PDB entry 6RAY | electron microscopy, 4.28 A resolution (low resolution: residue-level contacts below are approximate; hydrogen-bond / salt-bridge calls are withheld) | chains 4 and X of the 12 polymer chains in the assembly

Chain 4:
Protein: DNA replication licensing factor MCM4
Source organism: Drosophila melanogaster
Notes: EC 3.6.4.12
Reference sequence: Q26454 (MCM4_DROME); numbering as in UniProt (aligned over 1-866)
Chain sequence (866 residues; row label = number of the first residue in the row):
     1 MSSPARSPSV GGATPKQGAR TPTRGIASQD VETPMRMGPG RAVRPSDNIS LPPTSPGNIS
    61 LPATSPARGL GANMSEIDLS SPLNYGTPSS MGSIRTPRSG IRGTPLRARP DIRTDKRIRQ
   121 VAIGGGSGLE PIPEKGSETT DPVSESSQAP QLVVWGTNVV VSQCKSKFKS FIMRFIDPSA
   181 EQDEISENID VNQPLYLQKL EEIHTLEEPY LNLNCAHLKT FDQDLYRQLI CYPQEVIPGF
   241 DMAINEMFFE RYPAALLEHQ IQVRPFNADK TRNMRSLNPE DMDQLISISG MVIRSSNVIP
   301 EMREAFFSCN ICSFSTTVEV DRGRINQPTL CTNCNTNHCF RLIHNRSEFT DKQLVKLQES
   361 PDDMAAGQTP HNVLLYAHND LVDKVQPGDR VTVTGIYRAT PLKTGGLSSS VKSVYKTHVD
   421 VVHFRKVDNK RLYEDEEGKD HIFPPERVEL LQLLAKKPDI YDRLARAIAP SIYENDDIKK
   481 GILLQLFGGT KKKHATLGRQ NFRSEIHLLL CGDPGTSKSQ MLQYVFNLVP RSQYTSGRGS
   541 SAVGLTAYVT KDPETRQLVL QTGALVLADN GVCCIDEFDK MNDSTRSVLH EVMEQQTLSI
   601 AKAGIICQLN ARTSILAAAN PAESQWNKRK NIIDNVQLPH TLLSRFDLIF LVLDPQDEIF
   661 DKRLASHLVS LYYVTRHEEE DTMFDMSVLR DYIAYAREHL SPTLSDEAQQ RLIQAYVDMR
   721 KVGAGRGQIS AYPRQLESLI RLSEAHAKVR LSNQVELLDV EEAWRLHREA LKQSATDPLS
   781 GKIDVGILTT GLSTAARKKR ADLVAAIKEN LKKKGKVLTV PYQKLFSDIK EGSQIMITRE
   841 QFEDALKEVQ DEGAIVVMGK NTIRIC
Unresolved in the structure: 1-156, 263-265, 777-866
Small-molecule neighbours:
  - ATP (adenosine-5'-triphosphate), molecule 1: Ile-472, Glu-474, Asp-476, Pro-514, Gly-515, Thr-516, Ser-517, Lys-518, Ser-519, Gln-520, Met-521, Glu-577, Ala-618
  - ATP, molecule 2: Gln-500, Phe-502, His-590, Arg-645, Pro-733, Arg-734
Swiss-Prot annotation at these positions:
  - motif: Ser-644 to Asp-647 (Arginine finger)
  - binding site (ATP): Gly-512 to Ser-519
  - modified residue: Ser-55 (Phosphoserine), Ser-81 (Phosphoserine), Thr-87 (Phosphothreonine)
  - mutagenesis: Lys-518 (K518A: Slightly reduces complex helicase activity)
Reported in the primary citation:
  - catalytic residues: Arg-645 (citing earlier work)
  - mutagenesis - R645A: unchanged catalytic activity

Chain X:
Molecule: 13-nt DNA strand
Sequence (13 nucleotides; row label = number of the first residue in the row):
    26 ATTTTTTTTT TTT

Interface between chain 4 and chain X:
Contacting residue pairs (5):
  Val-543(4) with DT34(X)
  Tyr-548(4) with DT33(X); DT34(X)
  Lys-602(4) with DT33(X); DT34(X)
Interface residues without a listed pair, chain 4 (8 interface residues in all): Arg-538, Ser-541, Thr-546, Leu-560, Ala-603
Interface residues without a listed pair, chain X (5 interface residues in all): DT32, DT35, DT37

In short:
8 residues of chain 4 face 5 of chain X across their interface. Chain 4 binds ATP. From UniProt: 8 ATP-binding
residues and one mutagenesis site on chain 4. From the paper: the catalytic residue Arg-645(4); R645A of chain
4 leaves catalytic activity unchanged.
Here chain 4 is DNA replication licensing factor MCM4 (Drosophila melanogaster) and chain X is a 13-nt DNA
strand. Entry 6RAY (D. melanogaster CMG-DNA, State 2A) was determined by electron microscopy together with
6RAZ, 6RAW and 6RAX from the same study.
